Entry 9JFW (electron microscopy, 3.13 A resolution); this record covers chains A and R of the 5 polymer chains in the assembly.

Chain A:
Molecule: Guanine nucleotide-binding protein G(s) subunit alpha isoforms short
Source organism: Homo sapiens
Reference sequence: P63092 (GNAS2_HUMAN); numbering as in UniProt (aligned over 2-394)
Chain sequence (402 residues; numbered -7 to 394; the number before each row is that of its first residue; numbers below 1 keep their minus sign (Met-7 is residue -7)):
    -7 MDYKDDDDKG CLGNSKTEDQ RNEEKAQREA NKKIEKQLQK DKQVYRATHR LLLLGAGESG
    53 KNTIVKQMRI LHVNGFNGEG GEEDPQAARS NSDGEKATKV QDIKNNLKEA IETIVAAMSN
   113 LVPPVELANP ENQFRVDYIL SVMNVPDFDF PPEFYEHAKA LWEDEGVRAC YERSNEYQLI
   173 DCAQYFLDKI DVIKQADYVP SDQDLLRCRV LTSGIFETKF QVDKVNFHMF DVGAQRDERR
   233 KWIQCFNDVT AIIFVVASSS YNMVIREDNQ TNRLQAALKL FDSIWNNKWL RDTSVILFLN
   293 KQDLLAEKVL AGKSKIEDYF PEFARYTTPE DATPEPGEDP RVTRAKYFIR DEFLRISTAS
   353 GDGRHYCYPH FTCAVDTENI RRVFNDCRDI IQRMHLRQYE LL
Disordered / not traced: -7 to 10, 48-52, 62-204, 252-263
Construct notes: initiating methionine (-7); expression tag (-6 to 1); engineered mutation Asn54 (Ser in P63092), Ala226 (Gly in P63092), Ala268 (Glu in P63092), Lys271 (Asn in P63092), Asp274 (Lys in P63092), Lys280 (Arg in P63092), Asp284 (Thr in P63092), Thr285 (Ile in P63092)

Chain R:
Molecule: G-protein coupled receptor 4
Source organism: Homo sapiens
Reference sequence: P46093 (GPR4_HUMAN); residue numbers follow UniProt; this construct covers 1-354
Chain sequence (374 residues; row label = number of the first residue in the row):
     1 MGNHTWEGCH VDSRVDHLFP PSLYIFVIGV GLPTNCLALW AAYRQVQQRN ELGVYLMNLS
    61 IADLLYICTL PLWVDYFLHH DNWIHGPGSC KLFGFIFYTN IYISIAFLCC ISVDRYLAVA
   121 HPLRFARLRR VKTAVAVSSV VWATELGANS APLFHDELFR DRYNHTFCFE KFPMEGWVAW
   181 MNLYRVFVGF LFPWALMLLS YRGILRAVRG SVSTERQEKA KIKRLALSLI AIVLVCFAPY
   241 HVLLLSRSAI YLGRPWDCGF EERVFSAYHS SLAFTSLNCV ADPILYCLVN EGARSDVAKA
   301 LHNLLRFLAS DKPQEMANAS LTLETPLTSK RNSTAKAMTG SWAATPPSQG DQVQEFLEVL
   361 FQGPHHHHHH HHHH
Disordered / not traced: 1-6, 300-374
Disulfide bonds: Cys9-Cys258
Construct notes: expression tag (355-374)
Swiss-Prot annotation at these positions:
  - region: Glu157 to Phe172 (Extracellular loop 2 (ECL2))
  - site: Glu145 (Required for activation), His155 (Proton sensing), His165 (Proton sensing), His269 (Proton sensing)
  - glycosylation (N-linked (GlcNAc...) asparagine): Asn3, Asn164
  - mutagenesis: His4 (H4Y: No effect on pH-sensing activity), His10 (H10Y: No effect on pH-sensing activity), His17 (H17Y: No effect on pH-sensing activity), Gln45 (Q45A: Induces a shift of the optimal pH for activation), Glu51 (E51A: Induces a shift of the optimal pH for activation), Asp63 (D63N: Impaired ability to sense protons), His79 (H79Y: Displays smaller cAMP, rho, PLC responses to mildly alkaline to acidic pH of 7.1 but almost the same or higher responses to severely acidic pH values of 6.5-6.2), His80 (H80Y: No effect on pH-sensing activity), His85 (H85Y: No effect on pH-sensing activity), Arg115 (R115A: Decreased proton-induced G-protein coupled receptor activity. Endothelial permeability is decreased under acid conditions), Arg129 (R129A: Induces a shift of the optimal pH for activation), Glu145 (E145Q: Mimics the protonation state; induces a shift of the optimal pH for activation), 5 further mutagenesis entries in UniProt
What the authors report for this chain:
  - contacts within the chain: Trp73-Phe97 (hydrophobic contact), Cys90-Cys168 (disulfide), Tyr98-Leu272 (hydrophobic contact), Asp81-His165, Asp161-His165, Arg115-Tyr201 (hydrogen bond), Glu170-His269 (hydrogen bond), Asp16-His269, Asp81-His269, Arg115-Tyr286
  - conformationally variable residues (helix shift, loop rearrangement, side-chain flip): Trp83, His165, Tyr201, Gln217, Phe237, Trp256, His269, Tyr286
  - mutagenesis - Y24A, Y24F, W73A, W73F, F77A: decreased signaling in response to NE52-QQ57
  - mutagenesis - D161A, D161N, H165F, H241F, H269F, D282N: decreased signaling in response to pH
  - mutagenesis - H165A/H269A, H165F/H269F: abolished signaling
  - mutagenesis - H165A/H241A/H269A, H165F/H241F/H269F: abolished signaling in response to proton
  - mutagenesis - F237A: decreased signaling
  - mutagenesis - D63N: decreased signaling in response to proton

How chain A and chain R interact:
Pairs across the interface (49; chain A residue first):
  Gln31(A) - Arg130(R)
  Gln35(A) - Arg130(R)
  His41(A) - Leu123(R)
  Val217(A) - Leu123(R)
  Gly355(A) - Glu215(R)
  Tyr358(A) - Val212(R)
  Tyr358(A) - Ser213(R)
  Tyr360(A) - Ser213(R)  hydrogen bond
  Phe376(A) - Leu123(R)  hydrophobic
  Arg380(A) - Ala120(R)  hydrogen bond (side chain-backbone)
  Arg380(A) - Pro122(R)
  Arg380(A) - Leu123(R)
  Asp381(A) - Ser211(R)
  Asp381(A) - Val212(R)  hydrogen bond (side chain-backbone)
  Ile383(A) - Pro122(R)
  Ile383(A) - Leu123(R)  hydrophobic
  Gln384(A) - Val119(R)
  Gln384(A) - Pro122(R)
  Gln384(A) - Ala207(R)  hydrogen bond (side chain-backbone)
  Gln384(A) - Val208(R)
  Gln384(A) - Ser211(R)
  Arg385(A) - Ser213(R)  hydrogen bond (side chain-backbone)
  Arg385(A) - Thr214(R)
  Arg385(A) - Glu218(R)  salt bridge
  His387(A) - Ala118(R)
  His387(A) - Pro122(R)
  His387(A) - Arg129(R)
  Leu388(A) - Val119(R)  hydrophobic
  Leu388(A) - Val208(R)  hydrophobic
  Gln390(A) - Asn50(R)  hydrogen bond (backbone-side chain)
  Tyr391(A) - Asn50(R)
  Tyr391(A) - Glu51(R)  hydrogen bond
  Tyr391(A) - Leu52(R)
  Tyr391(A) - Arg115(R)  hydrogen bond (backbone-side chain)
  Tyr391(A) - Ala118(R)  hydrophobic
  Tyr391(A) - Arg129(R)
  Glu392(A) - Gln45(R)
  Glu392(A) - Asn50(R)
  Glu392(A) - Leu52(R)
  Glu392(A) - Leu56(R)
  Glu392(A) - Arg115(R)  hydrogen bond (backbone-side chain)
  Glu392(A) - Asn290(R)
  Leu393(A) - Arg115(R)
  Leu393(A) - Val119(R)  hydrophobic
  Leu393(A) - Ile204(R)  hydrophobic
  Leu393(A) - Ile222(R)
  Leu394(A) - Lys221(R)  hydrogen bond (backbone-side chain)
  Leu394(A) - Ile222(R)  hydrophobic
  Leu394(A) - Leu225(R)
Interface residues without a listed pair, chain A (23 interface residues in all): Phe219, Asp354, Cys379
Interface residues without a listed pair, chain R (31 interface residues in all): Asp114, His121, Tyr201, Gly210, Tyr286
From the paper, about this interface:
  - pairs named by the authors: Tyr391(A)-Glu51(R) (hydrogen bond)
  - interface residues, chain A: Glu392(A)
  - interface residues, chain R: Gln45(R)

Summary:
Chain A and chain R form an interface of 23 and 31 residues respectively; the contacts include 10 hydrogen
bonds and 1 salt bridge. Polar contacts include Arg385(A)-Glu218(R), Tyr360(A)-Ser213(R) and
Arg380(A)-Ala120(R). The paper describes a hydrogen bond between Tyr391(A) and Glu51(R). From the paper:
D161A, D161N and H165F of chain R, among others, reduce signaling in response to pH; interface residues
Glu392(A) and Gln45(R); 17 substitutions were tested in all.
Here chain A is Guanine nucleotide-binding protein G(s) subunit alpha isoforms short and chain R is G-protein
coupled receptor 4, both from Homo sapiens. Entry 9JFW (Cryo-EM structure of GPR4 complexed with Gs in pH6.8)
was determined by electron microscopy together with 8ZCE, 8ZCF, 9JFT, 9JFV, 9JFX, 9JFZ, 9JHP and 9LGM from the
same study.
